Entry 7MC6 (X-ray diffraction, 2.10 A resolution); this record covers chains A and M.

[Chain A]
Name: Proofreading exoribonuclease
Source organism: Severe acute respiratory syndrome coronavirus 2
Notes: EC 3.1.13.-
UniProt: P0DTD1 (R1AB_SARS2); residues 1-289 here correspond to UniProt positions 5926-6214 (UniProt number = residue number + 5925)
Amino-acid sequence (291 residues; row label = number of the first residue in the row; numbers below 1 keep their minus sign (Gly-1 is residue -1)):
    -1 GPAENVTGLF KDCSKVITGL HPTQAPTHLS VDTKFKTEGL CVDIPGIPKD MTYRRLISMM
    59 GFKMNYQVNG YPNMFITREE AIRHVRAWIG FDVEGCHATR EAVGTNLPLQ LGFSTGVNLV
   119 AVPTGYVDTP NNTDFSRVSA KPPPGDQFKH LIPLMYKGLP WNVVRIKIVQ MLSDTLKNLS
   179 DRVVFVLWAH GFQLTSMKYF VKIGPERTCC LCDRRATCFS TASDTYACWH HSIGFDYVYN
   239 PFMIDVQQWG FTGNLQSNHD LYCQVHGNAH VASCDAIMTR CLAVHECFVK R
Not modelled in the structure: -1 to 2, 288-289
Differences from the reference sequence: expression tag (-1 to 0); conflict Gln191 (Glu6116 in P0DTD1)
Bound ions: Mg2+: Asp90, Glu92, Asp273; Zn2+ site 1: Cys207, Cys210, Cys226, His229; Zn2+ site 2: His257, Cys261, His264, Cys279
Curated features (UniProtKB/Swiss-Prot):
  - active site: Asp90, Glu92, His268, Asp273
  - binding site (Mg(2+)): Asp90, Glu92, His268, Asp273
  - binding site (Zn(2+)): Cys207, Cys210, Cys226, His229, His257, Cys261, His264, Cys279
Reported in the primary citation:
  - conformationally variable residues (loop rearrangement, side-chain flip): Gly265 to Val269
  - catalytic residues: His268 (proposed by the authors, not directly observed)
  - mutagenesis - K9A, K61A, K139A: decreased catalytic activity

[Chain M]
Name: Non-structural protein 10
Source organism: Severe acute respiratory syndrome coronavirus 2
UniProt: P0DTD1 (R1AB_SARS2); residues 1-139 here correspond to UniProt positions 4254-4392 (UniProt number = residue number + 4253)
Amino-acid sequence (140 residues; each row starts with the number of its first residue; numbering starts at 0):
     0 MAGNATEVPA NSTVLSFCAF AVDAAKAYKD YLASGGQPIT NCVKMLCTHT GTGQAITVTP
    60 EANMDQESFG GASCCLYCRC HIDHPNPKGF CDLKGKYVQI PTTCANDPVG FTLKNTVCTV
   120 CGMWKGYGCS CDQLREPMLQ
Not modelled in the structure: 0, 131-139
Differences from the reference sequence: initiating methionine (0)
Bound ions: Zn2+ site 1: Cys74, Cys77, His83, Cys90; Zn2+ site 2: Cys117, Cys120, Cys128, Cys130
Curated features (UniProtKB/Swiss-Prot):
  - binding site (Zn(2+)): Cys74, Cys77, His83, Cys90, Cys117, Cys120, Cys128, Cys130
  - site: Gln139 (Cleavage)

[How chain A and chain M interact]
Contacting residue pairs (111; chain A residue first):
  Asn3(A) with Val7(M); Pro8(M)
  Val4(A) with Ala4(M), hydrophobic; Glu6(M); Pro8(M)
  Thr5(A) with Ala4(M); Glu6(M), hydrogen bond (backbone-backbone); Val7(M); Ser11(M)
  Leu7(A) with Glu6(M); Ser15(M)
  Phe8(A) with Thr5(M), hydrogen bond (backbone-side chain); Leu14(M), hydrophobic; Arg78(M); Cys79(M); His80(M)
  Lys9(A) with Ala1(M), hydrogen bond (side chain-backbone); Asn3(M); Ala4(M)
  Asp10(A) with Gly2(M); Asn3(M), hydrogen bond (backbone-backbone); Thr5(M)
  His19(A) with Tyr96(M)
  Pro20(A) with Val42(M); Gly69(M); Tyr96(M)
  Thr21(A) with Ala71(M), hydrogen bond (backbone-backbone); Lys93(M); Gly94(M), hydrogen bond (backbone-backbone); Lys95(M); Tyr96(M)
  Gln22(A) with Ala71(M); Lys93(M)
  Ala23(A) with Val42(M); Ala71(M); Ser72(M)
  Pro24(A) with Ser72(M); Arg78(M), hydrogen bond (backbone-side chain)
  Thr25(A) with Thr5(M), hydrogen bond (side chain-backbone); Glu6(M); Asn40(M); Val42(M); Arg78(M)
  His26(A) with Asn40(M), hydrogen bond (backbone-backbone); Cys41(M); Val42(M)
  Leu27(A) with Thr5(M); Glu6(M); Val7(M), hydrophobic; Asn40(M)
  Val29(A) with Val42(M), hydrophobic
  Leu38(A) with Lys43(M); Leu45(M), hydrophobic
  Cys39(A) with Val42(M), hydrophobic; Lys43(M), hydrogen bond (backbone-backbone); Met44(M); Leu45(M), hydrogen bond (backbone-backbone)
  Val40(A) with Met44(M); Leu45(M)
  Asp41(A) with Met44(M); Pro59(M); Tyr96(M), hydrogen bond
  Lys47(A) with Gly94(M)
  Tyr51(A) with Lys93(M), hydrogen bond
  Ile55(A) with His80(M)
  Phe60(A) with Ser15(M); Ala18(M), hydrophobic; Phe19(M), hydrophobic
  Lys61(A) with Ser11(M); Thr12(M); Ser15(M), hydrogen bond (backbone-side chain)
  Met62(A) with Ser15(M); Phe19(M), hydrophobic
  Asn63(A) with Thr12(M), hydrogen bond
  Tyr64(A) with Thr12(M); Phe16(M), hydrophobic
  Gln65(A) with Ser33(M)
  Val66(A) with Phe16(M), hydrophobic; Asp29(M); Tyr30(M), hydrophobic; Ser33(M)
  Asn67(A) with Ser33(M), hydrogen bond (backbone-side chain)
  Tyr69(A) with Phe16(M), hydrophobic; Lys25(M); Ala26(M); Asp29(M), hydrogen bond
  Val101(A) with Ala1(M)
  Gly102(A) with Ala1(M)
  Asp126(A) with His80(M), salt bridge
  Thr127(A) with Lys93(M), hydrogen bond (backbone-side chain)
  Pro128(A) with Lys93(M)
  Asn129(A) with Phe89(M); Cys90(M)
  Asn130(A) with Gly88(M)
  Thr131(A) with His80(M)
  Leu192(A) with Phe19(M)
  Met195(A) with Phe19(M)
  Lys196(A) with Ala18(M), hydrogen bond (side chain-backbone); Phe19(M); Ile81(M)
  Val199(A) with Phe19(M)
  Lys200(A) with Phe19(M); Ala20(M); Val21(M)
  Ile201(A) with Phe16(M); Phe19(M), hydrogen bond (backbone-backbone); Ala20(M); Val21(M), hydrogen bond (backbone-backbone)
  Phe217(A) with Val21(M), hydrophobic
  Tyr224(A) with Val21(M)
  Tyr237(A) with Val21(M), hydrophobic
Other interface residues (no listed pair), chain A (58 interface residues in all): Cys11, Ser28, Thr35, Glu36, Met57, Tyr124, Pro203, Arg205
Other interface residues (no listed pair), chain M (47 interface residues in all): Thr58, Gly70, Cys77, His83

[Overview]
Chain A and chain M form an interface of 58 and 47 residues respectively; the contacts include 21 hydrogen
bonds and 1 salt bridge. Among the polar pairs are Asp126(A)-His80(M), Phe8(A)-Thr5(M) and Lys9(A)-Ala1(M).
From the paper: the catalytic residue His268(A); K9A, K61A and K139A of chain A reduce catalytic activity.
Chain A is Proofreading exoribonuclease and chain M is Non-structural protein 10, both from Severe acute
respiratory syndrome coronavirus 2; the structure, Crystal structure of the SARS-CoV-2 ExoN-nsp10 complex
containing Mg2+ ion, was determined by X-ray diffraction, deposited together with 7MC5.
